PDB entry 3PZ2 | X-ray diffraction, 2.35 A resolution | chains A and B

== Chain A ==
Molecule: Geranylgeranyl transferase type-2 subunit alpha
Organism: Rattus norvegicus
Notes: EC 2.5.1.60; fragment: and 353-441
UniProt: Q08602 (PGTA_RAT); the construct has insertions or renumbered stretches relative to UniProt, so the offset changes along the chain: 1-237 = UniProt 1-237; 242-330 = UniProt 353-441
Sequence (332 residues; each row starts with the number of its first residue; numbers below 1 keep their minus sign (Gly-1 is residue -1)):
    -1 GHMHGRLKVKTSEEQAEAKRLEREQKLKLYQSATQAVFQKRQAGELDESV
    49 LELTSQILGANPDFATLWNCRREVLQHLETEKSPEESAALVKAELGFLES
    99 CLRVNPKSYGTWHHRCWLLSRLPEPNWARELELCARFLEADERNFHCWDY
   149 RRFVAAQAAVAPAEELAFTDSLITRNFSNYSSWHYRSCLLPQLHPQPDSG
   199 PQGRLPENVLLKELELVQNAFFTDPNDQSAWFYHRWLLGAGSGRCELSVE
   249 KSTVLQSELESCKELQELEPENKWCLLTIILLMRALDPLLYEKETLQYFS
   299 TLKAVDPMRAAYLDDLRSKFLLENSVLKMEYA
Disordered / not traced: -1 to 15, 193-201, 239-243, 266-268
Sequence notes: expression tag (-1 to 0); linker (238-241)
Small-molecule neighbours: geranylgeranyl diphosphate (GRG): Lys105, Tyr107, Phe143, His144
UniProt features mapped onto this chain:
  - modified residue: Ser98 (Phosphoserine)

== Chain B ==
Molecule: Geranylgeranyl transferase type-2 subunit beta
Organism: Rattus norvegicus
Notes: EC 2.5.1.60
UniProt: Q08603 (PGTB2_RAT); residues 2-331 here = UniProt positions 2-331
Sequence (330 residues; numbered 2 to 331; the number before each row is that of its first residue):
     2 GTQQKDVTIKSDAPDTLLLEKHADYIASYGSKKDDYEYCMSEYLRMSGVY
    52 WGLTVMDLMGQLHRMNKEEILVFIKSCQHECGGVSASIGHDPHLLYTLSA
   102 VQILTLYDSIHVINVDKVVAYVQSLQKEDGSFAGDIWGEIDTRFSFCAVA
   152 TLALLGKLDAINVEKAIEFVLSCMNFDGGFGCRPGSESHAGQIYCCTGFL
   202 AITSQLHQVNSDLLGWWLCERQLPSGGLNGRPEKLPDVCYSWWVLASLKI
   252 IGRLHWIDREKLRSFILACQDEETGGFADRPGDMVDPFHTLFGIAGLSLL
   302 GEEQIKPVSPVFCMPEEVLQRVNVQPELVS
Disordered / not traced: 2-4, 33-37
Ion coordination: Ca2+: His64, Met66; Zn2+: Asp238, Cys240, His290 (together with 3PZ)
Small-molecule neighbours:
  - 3PZ ((3R)-3-benzyl-4-[(4-methoxyphenyl)sulfonyl]-1-[(1-methyl-1H-imidazol-5-yl)methyl]-2,3,4,5-tetrahydro-1H-1,4-benzodiazepine-7-carbonitrile): Tyr44, Leu45, Trp52, Asp238, Cys240, Trp244, Asp287, Pro288, Phe289, His290
  - geranylgeranyl diphosphate (GRG): Tyr51, Leu96, Leu99, Gln103, Arg144, Phe147, Cys148, His190, Gly192, Gln193, Tyr195, Cys196, Arg232, Lys235, Asp238, Cys240, Tyr241, Trp243, Trp244, Phe293, Phe313, Cys314

== How chain A and chain B interact ==
Contacting residue pairs (79; chain A residue first):
  Tyr28(A) - Cys40(B)  hydrogen bond (side chain-backbone)
  Tyr28(A) - Met41(B)
  Gln29(A) - Cys40(B)  hydrogen bond
  Phe36(A) - Gly90(B)
  Phe36(A) - His91(B)
  Arg39(A) - Gly90(B)
  Arg39(A) - Asp92(B)  salt bridge
  Ala58(A) - Met41(B)
  Asn59(A) - Met41(B)  hydrogen bond (side chain-backbone)
  Asn59(A) - Tyr44(B)
  Asp61(A) - Tyr44(B)  hydrogen bond
  Phe62(A) - His91(B)
  Thr64(A) - His91(B)
  Thr64(A) - Asp92(B)  hydrogen bond (side chain-backbone)
  Asn67(A) - Asp92(B)  hydrogen bond
  Asn67(A) - Trp138(B)
  Arg70(A) - Trp138(B)
  Gln74(A) - Trp138(B)
  Tyr107(A) - Glu140(B)
  Tyr107(A) - Asp142(B)
  Tyr107(A) - Arg144(B)
  Tyr107(A) - Gln193(B)
  His111(A) - Trp138(B)  hydrogen bond (side chain-backbone)
  His111(A) - Gly139(B)
  His111(A) - Glu140(B)  hydrogen bond (side chain-backbone)
  Trp115(A) - Trp138(B)
  Arg141(A) - Glu188(B)  salt bridge
  Arg141(A) - Arg232(B)  hydrogen bond (backbone-side chain)
  Arg141(A) - Pro233(B)  hydrogen bond (side chain-backbone)
  Arg141(A) - Lys235(B)
  Phe143(A) - Cys183(B)  hydrophobic
  Asp147(A) - Cys183(B)  hydrogen bond
  Asp147(A) - Arg184(B)
  Asp147(A) - Ser187(B)  hydrogen bond
  Arg150(A) - Gly186(B)  hydrogen bond (side chain-backbone)
  Arg150(A) - Ser187(B)
  Tyr178(A) - Phe177(B)
  Tyr178(A) - Asp178(B)  hydrogen bond
  Tyr178(A) - Glu188(B)
  Tyr178(A) - Trp218(B)  hydrogen bond
  Tyr178(A) - Pro233(B)  hydrophobic
  Ser179(A) - Glu188(B)  hydrogen bond
  Ser179(A) - Arg232(B)
  His182(A) - Asn176(B)
  His182(A) - Phe177(B)
  His182(A) - Gly186(B)  hydrogen bond (side chain-backbone)
  His182(A) - Ser187(B)  hydrogen bond (side chain-backbone)
  His182(A) - Glu188(B)  hydrogen bond (side chain-backbone)
  Ser185(A) - Phe177(B)
  Cys186(A) - Gly186(B)
  Asp225(A) - Glu234(B)
  Gln226(A) - Pro233(B)
  Gln226(A) - Glu234(B)  hydrogen bond (backbone-side chain)
  Phe230(A) - Trp217(B)  hydrophobic
  Phe230(A) - Trp218(B)
  Phe230(A) - Glu221(B)
  Phe230(A) - Arg222(B)
  Tyr231(A) - Phe177(B)  hydrophobic
  Arg233(A) - Leu214(B)
  Arg233(A) - Trp217(B)
  Trp234(A) - Phe177(B)  hydrophobic
  Lys271(A) - Glu221(B)  salt bridge
  Trp272(A) - Glu221(B)
  Leu275(A) - Trp217(B)  hydrophobic
  Met306(A) - Gln223(B)
  Met306(A) - Leu224(B)
  Met306(A) - Pro225(B)  hydrophobic
  Met306(A) - Asp259(B)
  Met306(A) - Lys262(B)
  Arg307(A) - Cys220(B)  hydrogen bond (side chain-backbone)
  Arg307(A) - Glu221(B)  salt bridge
  Arg307(A) - Gln223(B)  hydrogen bond (side chain-backbone)
  Ala309(A) - His256(B)
  Ala309(A) - Trp257(B)
  Tyr310(A) - Trp217(B)
  Tyr310(A) - Trp257(B)  hydrophobic
  Asp313(A) - His256(B)  salt bridge
  Asp313(A) - Trp257(B)  hydrogen bond
  Lys317(A) - Asp213(B)  salt bridge
Interface residues without a listed pair, chain A (44 interface residues in all): Leu25, Glu71, Asn224, Ser227, Asp304
Interface residues without a listed pair, chain B (41 interface residues in all): Ile89, Asp136, His190

== Summary ==
44 residues of chain A and 41 residues of chain B are in contact, with 23 hydrogen bonds and 6 salt bridges.
Polar pairs include Arg39(A)-Asp92(B), Arg141(A)-Glu188(B) and Lys271(A)-Glu221(B). Geranylgeranyl diphosphate
is bound between chain A and chain B. Bound to chain B: compound 3PZ.
Here chain A is Geranylgeranyl transferase type-2 subunit alpha and chain B is Geranylgeranyl transferase
type-2 subunit beta, both from Rattus norvegicus. Entry 3PZ2 (Crystal structure of RabGGTase(DELTA LRR; DELTA
IG) in Complex with BMS3 and lipid substrate GGPP) was determined by X-ray diffraction, deposited together
with 3PZ1 and 3PZ3.
